Entry 1S5D (X-ray diffraction, 1.75 A resolution); this record covers chains A and H of the 6 polymer chains in the assembly.

# Chain A
Protein: Cholera enterotoxin, A chain
Source organism: Vibrio cholerae
Notes: EC 2.4.2.36
UniProtKB: P01555 (CHTA_VIBCH); residues 1-240 here correspond to UniProt positions 19-258 (UniProt number = residue number + 18)
Chain sequence (240 residues; numbered 1 to 240; the number before each row is that of its first residue):
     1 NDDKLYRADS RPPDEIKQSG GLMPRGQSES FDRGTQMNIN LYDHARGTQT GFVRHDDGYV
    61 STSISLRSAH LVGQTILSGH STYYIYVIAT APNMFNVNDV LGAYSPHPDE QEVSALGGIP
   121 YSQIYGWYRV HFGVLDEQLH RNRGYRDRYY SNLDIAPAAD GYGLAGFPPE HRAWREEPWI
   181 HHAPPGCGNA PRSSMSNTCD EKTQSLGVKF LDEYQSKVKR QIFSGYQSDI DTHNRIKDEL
Unresolved in the structure: 29-35, 49, 189-197, 236-240
Disulfide bonds: Cys187-Cys199
Construct notes: engineered mutation Ser30 (Tyr in P01555)
Bound ions: Na+: Asn1, Thr90, Tyr150, Leu153

# Chain H
Protein: cholera toxin B protein (CTB)
Source organism: Vibrio cholerae
UniProtKB: P01556 (CHTB_VIBCH); residues 1-103 here correspond to UniProt positions 22-124 (UniProt number = residue number + 21)
Chain sequence (103 residues; numbered 1 to 103; the number before each row is that of its first residue):
     1 TPQNITDLCA EYHNTQIHTL NDKIFSYTES LAGKREMAII TFKNGATFQV EVPGSQHIDS
    61 QKKAIERMKD TLRIAYLTEA KVEKLCVWNN KTPHAIAAIS MAN
Disulfide bonds: Cys9-Cys86
Small-molecule neighbours: beta-D-galactopyranose (GAL): Glu51, Gln56, His57, Gln61, Trp88, Asn90, Lys91

# How chain A and chain H interact
Contacting residue pairs - 8 pairs, chain A then chain H:
  Lys17(A) - Glu79(H)
  Tyr121(A) - Glu79(H)  hydrogen bond
  Arg143(A) - Lys23(H)
  Arg143(A) - Tyr76(H)  hydrogen bond (side chain-backbone)
  Arg143(A) - Glu79(H)
  Tyr226(A) - Ile74(H)
  Tyr226(A) - Thr78(H)
  Asp229(A) - Arg73(H)
Other interface residues (no listed pair), chain A (7 interface residues in all): Asn142, Gly144
Other interface residues (no listed pair), chain H (8 interface residues in all): Ile24, Leu77

# In short
Chain A and chain H form an interface of 7 and 8 residues respectively, with 2 hydrogen bonds. Among the polar
pairs are Tyr121(A)-Glu79(H) and Arg143(A)-Tyr76(H). Chain H binds beta-D-galactopyranose. The Na+ site is
built by Asn1(A), Thr90(A), Tyr150(A) and Leu153(A).
Chain A is Cholera enterotoxin, A chain and chain H is cholera toxin B protein (CTB), both from Vibrio
cholerae; the structure, Cholera holotoxin with an A-subunit Y30S mutation, Crystal form 2, was determined by
X-ray diffraction (same publication as 1S5B, 1S5C, 1S5E and 1S5F).
